9ESH - chains 5 and A of the 39 polymer chains in the assembly; structure by electron microscopy, 3.20 A resolution.

[Chain 5]
Molecule: U5snRNA
Source organism: Schizosaccharomyces pombe
Sequence (120 nucleotides; row label = number of the first residue in the row):
     1 AUAAUCCGUCAAAGCACUUUGCAAAAGCUAACGUAUCUGUUUCUUGCCUU
    51 UUACCAGAAACAGCCGUUUGUAAGGUGUGCUAAUUUGACUGUAUAGUUUU
   101 UGUAAUCUUUUUCUUGAAAC
Unresolved in the structure: 1-6, 109-120

[Chain A]
Name: Pre-mRNA-splicing factor spp42
Source organism: Schizosaccharomyces pombe
UniProt: O14187 (SPP42_SCHPO); residues 1-2363 here = UniProt positions 1-2363
Chain sequence (2363 residues; row label = number of the first residue in the row):
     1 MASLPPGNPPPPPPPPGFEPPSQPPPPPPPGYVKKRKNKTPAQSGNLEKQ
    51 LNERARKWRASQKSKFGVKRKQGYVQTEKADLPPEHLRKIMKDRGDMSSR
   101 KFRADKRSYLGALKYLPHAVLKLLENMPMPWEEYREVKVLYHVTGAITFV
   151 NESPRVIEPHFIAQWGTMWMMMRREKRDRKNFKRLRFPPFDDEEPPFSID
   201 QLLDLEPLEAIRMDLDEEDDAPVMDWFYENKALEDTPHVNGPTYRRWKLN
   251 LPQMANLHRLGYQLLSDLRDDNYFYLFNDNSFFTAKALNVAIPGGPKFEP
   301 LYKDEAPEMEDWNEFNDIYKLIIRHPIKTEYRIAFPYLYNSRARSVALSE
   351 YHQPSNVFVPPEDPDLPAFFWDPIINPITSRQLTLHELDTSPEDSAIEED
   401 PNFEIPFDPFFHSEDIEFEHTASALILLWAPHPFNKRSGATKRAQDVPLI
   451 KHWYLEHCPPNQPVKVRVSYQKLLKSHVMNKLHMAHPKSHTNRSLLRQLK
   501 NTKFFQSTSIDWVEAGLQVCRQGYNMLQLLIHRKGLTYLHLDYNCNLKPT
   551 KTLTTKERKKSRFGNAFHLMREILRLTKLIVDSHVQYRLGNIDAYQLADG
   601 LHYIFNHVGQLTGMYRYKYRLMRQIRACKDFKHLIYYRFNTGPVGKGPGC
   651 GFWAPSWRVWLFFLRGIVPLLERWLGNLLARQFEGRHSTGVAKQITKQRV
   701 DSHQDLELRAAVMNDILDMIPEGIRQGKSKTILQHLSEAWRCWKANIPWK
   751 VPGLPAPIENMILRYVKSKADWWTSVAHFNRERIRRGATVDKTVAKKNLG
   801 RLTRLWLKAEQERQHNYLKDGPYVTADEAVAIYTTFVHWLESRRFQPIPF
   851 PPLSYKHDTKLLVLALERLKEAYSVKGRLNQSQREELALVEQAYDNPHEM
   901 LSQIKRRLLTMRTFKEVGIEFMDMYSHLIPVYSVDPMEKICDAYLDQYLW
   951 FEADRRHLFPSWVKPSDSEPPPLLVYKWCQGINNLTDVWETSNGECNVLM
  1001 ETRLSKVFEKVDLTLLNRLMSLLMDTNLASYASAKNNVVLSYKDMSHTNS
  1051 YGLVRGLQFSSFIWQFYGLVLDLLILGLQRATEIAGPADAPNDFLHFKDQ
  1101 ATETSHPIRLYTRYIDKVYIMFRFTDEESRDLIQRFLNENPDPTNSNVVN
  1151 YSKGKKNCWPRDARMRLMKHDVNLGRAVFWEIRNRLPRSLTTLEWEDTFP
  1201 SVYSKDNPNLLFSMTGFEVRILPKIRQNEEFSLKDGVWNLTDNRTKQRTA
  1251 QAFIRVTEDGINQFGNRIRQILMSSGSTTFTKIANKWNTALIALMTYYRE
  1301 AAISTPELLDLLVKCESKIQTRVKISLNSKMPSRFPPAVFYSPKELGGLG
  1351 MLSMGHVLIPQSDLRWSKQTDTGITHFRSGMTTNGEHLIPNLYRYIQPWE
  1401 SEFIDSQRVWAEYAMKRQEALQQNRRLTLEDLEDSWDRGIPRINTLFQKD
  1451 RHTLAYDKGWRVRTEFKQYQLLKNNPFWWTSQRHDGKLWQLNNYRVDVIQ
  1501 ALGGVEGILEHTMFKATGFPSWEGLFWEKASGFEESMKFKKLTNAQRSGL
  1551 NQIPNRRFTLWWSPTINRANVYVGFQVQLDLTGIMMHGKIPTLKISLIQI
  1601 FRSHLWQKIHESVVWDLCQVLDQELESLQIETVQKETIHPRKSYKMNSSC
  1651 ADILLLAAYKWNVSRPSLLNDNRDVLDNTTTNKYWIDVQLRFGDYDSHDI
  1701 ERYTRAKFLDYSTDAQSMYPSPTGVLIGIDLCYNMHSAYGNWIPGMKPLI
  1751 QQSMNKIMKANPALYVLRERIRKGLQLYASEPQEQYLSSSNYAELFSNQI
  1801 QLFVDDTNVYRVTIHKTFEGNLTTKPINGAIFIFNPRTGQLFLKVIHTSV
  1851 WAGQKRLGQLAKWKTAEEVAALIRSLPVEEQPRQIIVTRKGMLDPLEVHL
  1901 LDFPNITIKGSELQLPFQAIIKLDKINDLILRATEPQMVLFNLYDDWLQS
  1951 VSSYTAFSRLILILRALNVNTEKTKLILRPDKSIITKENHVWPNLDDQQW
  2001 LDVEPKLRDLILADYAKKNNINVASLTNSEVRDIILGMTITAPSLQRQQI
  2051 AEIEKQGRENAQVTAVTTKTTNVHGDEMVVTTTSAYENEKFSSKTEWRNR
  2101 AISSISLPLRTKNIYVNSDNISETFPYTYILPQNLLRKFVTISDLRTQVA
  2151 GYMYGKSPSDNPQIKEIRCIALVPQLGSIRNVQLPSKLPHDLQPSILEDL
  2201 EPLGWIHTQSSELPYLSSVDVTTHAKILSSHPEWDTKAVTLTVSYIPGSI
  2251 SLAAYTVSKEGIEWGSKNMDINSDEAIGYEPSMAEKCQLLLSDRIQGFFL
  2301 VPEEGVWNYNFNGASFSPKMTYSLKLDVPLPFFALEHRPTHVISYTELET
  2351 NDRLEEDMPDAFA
Unresolved in the structure: 1-44, 1782-2363
Small-molecule neighbours: inositol hexakisphosphate (IHP): Arg184, Lys465, Tyr603, His607, Lys629, Lys632, His633, Tyr636, Tyr637, Asn640, Lys646, Gly647, Pro648

[How chain 5 and chain A interact]
Pairs across the interface (116; chain 5 residue first):
  C17(5) with Asn240(A), sugar contact; Gly241(A), phosphate contact; Pro242(A), sugar contact
  U18(5) with Asn240(A), phosphate contact; Gly241(A), phosphate contact; Pro242(A), phosphate contact; Thr243(A), hydrogen bond to the phosphate
  U19(5) with Glu78(A), sugar contact; Thr243(A), phosphate contact; Lys500(A), phosphate contact
  U20(5) with Arg497(A), phosphate contact; Lys500(A), salt bridge to the phosphate; Asn501(A), phosphate contact
  G21(5) with Arg497(A), salt bridge to the phosphate; Asn501(A), hydrogen bond to the phosphate
  A23(5) with Thr491(A), phosphate contact; Asn492(A), base contact
  A24(5) with His490(A), base contact; Thr491(A), phosphate contact; Asn492(A), base contact
  A25(5) with Ser489(A), hydrogen bond to the phosphate; His490(A), hydrogen bond to the base
  A26(5) with His486(A), stacking on the base
  C32(5) with His486(A), salt bridge to the phosphate; Pro487(A), base contact; Lys488(A), hydrogen bond to the base; His490(A), base contact
  G33(5) with Arg443(A), base contact; Pro487(A), base contact
  U34(5) with His432(A), hydrogen bond to the base; Lys442(A), phosphate contact
  A35(5) with Lys442(A), sugar contact; Asp446(A), hydrogen bond to the sugar; Pro448(A), phosphate contact; Lys451(A), phosphate contact; Lys481(A), salt bridge to the phosphate; Met484(A), base contact; Arg658(A), hydrogen bond to the sugar; Phe662(A), sugar contact
  U36(5) with Lys451(A), salt bridge to the phosphate; Asn480(A), base contact; Lys481(A), base contact; Met484(A), base contact; Arg658(A), salt bridge to the phosphate; Phe662(A), sugar contact
  C37(5) with Asn480(A), hydrogen bond to the phosphate; Gln624(A), phosphate contact; Phe662(A), hydrogen bond to the sugar; Phe663(A), sugar contact; Arg665(A), base contact; Gly666(A), hydrogen bond to the sugar
  U38(5) with Lys618(A), phosphate contact; Arg623(A), salt bridge to the phosphate; Gln624(A), phosphate contact; Gly666(A), sugar contact
  G39(5) with Lys618(A), salt bridge to the phosphate; Arg620(A), salt bridge to the phosphate
  U44(5) with Lys303(A), sugar contact
  C48(5) with Ala788(A), base contact; Val790(A), base contact; Lys1318(A), phosphate contact; Thr1321(A), phosphate contact; Ile1325(A), phosphate contact
  U49(5) with Val790(A), sugar contact; Asp791(A), hydrogen bond to the sugar; Lys792(A), hydrogen bond to the sugar; Arg1322(A), salt bridge to the phosphate
  U50(5) with Val790(A), phosphate contact; Asp791(A), phosphate contact
  A53(5) with Arg616(A), sugar contact; Tyr619(A), phosphate contact
  C54(5) with Lys618(A), salt bridge to the phosphate; Tyr619(A), sugar contact; Arg620(A), salt bridge to the phosphate
  C55(5) with Arg620(A), salt bridge to the phosphate
  A56(5) with Glu299(A), phosphate contact
  G57(5) with Lys286(A), hydrogen bond to the phosphate; Lys297(A), phosphate contact; Phe298(A), phosphate contact; Glu299(A), sugar contact; Leu301(A), sugar contact; Lys475(A), salt bridge to the phosphate
  A58(5) with Lys286(A), salt bridge to the phosphate; Leu301(A), sugar contact; Met479(A), phosphate contact; Leu482(A), phosphate contact; His483(A), salt bridge to the phosphate
  A59(5) with His483(A), phosphate contact
  A62(5) with Lys488(A), salt bridge to the phosphate
  G63(5) with Gly666(A), base contact; Pro669(A), sugar contact
  C64(5) with Arg493(A), salt bridge to the phosphate; Arg665(A), hydrogen bond to the base; Pro669(A), sugar contact
  C65(5) with His118(A), salt bridge to the phosphate; Glu125(A), sugar contact; Arg443(A), hydrogen bond to the sugar; Arg493(A), salt bridge to the phosphate; Arg665(A), base contact
  G66(5) with Lys122(A), salt bridge to the phosphate; Arg443(A), sugar contact; His490(A), hydrogen bond to the base
  U67(5) with Arg155(A), salt bridge to the phosphate; Arg245(A), salt bridge to the phosphate; His490(A), base contact; Asn492(A), base contact
  U68(5) with Arg245(A), salt bridge to the phosphate; Asn492(A), hydrogen bond to the base
  U69(5) with Asn492(A), base contact
  A73(5) with Gln76(A), hydrogen bond to the sugar
  G74(5) with Val68(A), phosphate contact; Gln76(A), phosphate contact; Glu78(A), hydrogen bond to the base
  G75(5) with Lys69(A), salt bridge to the phosphate; Gln76(A), phosphate contact; Glu78(A), sugar contact
Interface residues without a listed pair, chain 5 (42 interface residues in all): C22, C47, U51
Interface residues without a listed pair, chain A (76 interface residues in all): Lys71, Thr77, Leu121, Arg246, Lys436, Gln445, Gln498, Asn565, Ile667, Leu670, Arg673, Lys697, Lys1330

[Overview]
42 residues of chain 5 and 76 residues of chain A are in contact; the contacts include 20 hydrogen bonds, 25
salt bridges and 1 aromatic stacking contact. Polar contacts include A25(5)-His490(A), C32(5)-Lys488(A) and
U34(5)-His432(A). Bound to chain A: inositol hexakisphosphate.
Here chain 5 is U5snRNA and chain A is Pre-mRNA-splicing factor spp42, both from Schizosaccharomyces pombe.
Entry 9ESH (Structure of a B-state intermediate committed to discard (Bd-I state)) was determined by electron
microscopy together with 9ESI from the same study.
